6B2M - chains A and C of the 6 polymer chains in the assembly; structure by X-ray diffraction, 2.09 A resolution.

# Chain A (and C)
Molecule: ATP-utilizing enzyme of the PP-loopsuperfamily
Source organism: Lactobacillus plantarum
Notes: chain C of this document is another copy of the same molecule, construct and numbering; everything in this record applies to it too
Reference sequence: A0A0G9FES3 (A0A0G9FES3_LACPN); numbering as in UniProt (aligned over 1-276)
Chain sequence (286 residues; row label = number of the first residue in the row):
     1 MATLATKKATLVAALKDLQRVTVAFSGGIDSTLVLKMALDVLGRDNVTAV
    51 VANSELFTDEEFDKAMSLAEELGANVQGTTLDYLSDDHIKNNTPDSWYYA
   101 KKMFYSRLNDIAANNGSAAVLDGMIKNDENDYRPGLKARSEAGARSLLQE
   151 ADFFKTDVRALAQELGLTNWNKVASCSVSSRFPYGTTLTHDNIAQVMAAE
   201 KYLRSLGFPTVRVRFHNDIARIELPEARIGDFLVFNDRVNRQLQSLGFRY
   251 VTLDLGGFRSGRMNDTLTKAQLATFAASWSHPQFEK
Disordered / not traced: 1, 127-136, 280-286 (chain C: 1, 128-134, 264-286)
Sequence notes: expression tag (277-286)
Ligand contacts: coenzyme A (COA): A24, F25, S26, G28, I29, D30, S31, V50, V51, A52, Y83, W97, A100, K101, F104, Y105, D122, G123, M124, S177
From the paper describing this entry:
  - binding site for coenzyme A: A24, A52
  - conformationally variable residues (side-chain flip): W97
  - catalytic residues: C176 (citing earlier work)
  - mutagenesis - K101A, E223A: unchanged catalytic activity
  - mutagenesis - D128A: abolished catalytic activity
  - binding site for coenzyme A: K101 (citing earlier work)
  - mutagenesis - C176A: abolished catalytic activity (citing earlier work)
  - mutagenesis - C176A: abolished binding to coenzyme A
  - mutagenesis - D30A: unchanged binding to coenzyme A
  - binding site for phosphate ion: C176, S180, R212, R214
  - mutagenesis - W97A: decreased expression
  - self-association interface (contacts with another copy of this molecule): D231
  - contacts within the chain: R181-E200, R214-E223 (hydrogen bond), R221-E223 (hydrogen bond)

# How chain A and chain C interact
Pairs across the interface (26):
  T156(A) with E70(C)
  D157(A) with E70(C)
  R159(A) with E71(C)
  A160(A) with E70(C); E71(C)
  Q163(A) with E71(C); L72(C)
  E226(A) with V234(C); F235(C); R238(C), salt bridge
  A227(A) with L206(C); D231(C); F235(C)
  D231(A) with D231(C)
  M263(A) with Y202(C), hydrogen bond (backbone-side chain); S205(C); L206(C); F235(C), hydrophobic
  N264(A) with Y202(C); R238(C), hydrogen bond
  D265(A) with Y202(C), hydrogen bond (backbone-side chain); R238(C); R241(C), salt bridge; Q242(C)
  T266(A) with Q242(C), hydrogen bond (backbone-side chain)
  T268(A) with R241(C)
Also at the interface, not in a pair above, chain A (14 interface residues in all): K155
Also at the interface, not in a pair above, chain C (17 interface residues in all): K36, S67, G73, F208, R228

# Summary
14 residues of chain A face 17 of chain C across their interface; the contacts include 4 hydrogen bonds and 2
salt bridges. Polar contacts include E226(A)-R238(C), D265(A)-R241(C) and M263(A)-Y202(C). Chain A binds
coenzyme A. From the paper: the catalytic residue C176(A); D128A and C176A of chain A abolish catalytic
activity; 6 substitutions were tested in all.
Both chains are ATP-utilizing enzyme of the PP-loopsuperfamily (Lactobacillus plantarum). Entry 6B2M (LarE, a
sulfur transferase involved in synthesis of the cofactor for lactate racemase in complex with ...) was
determined by X-ray diffraction, deposited together with 6B2O.
